Entry 8YNM (electron microscopy, 3.49 A resolution); this record covers chains A and H of the 11 polymer chains in the assembly.

Chain A:
Name: Caspase-8 subunit p10
Source organism: Homo sapiens
UniProt: Q14790 (CASP8_HUMAN); residues 1-479 here = UniProt positions 1-479
Amino-acid sequence (479 residues; each row starts with the number of its first residue):
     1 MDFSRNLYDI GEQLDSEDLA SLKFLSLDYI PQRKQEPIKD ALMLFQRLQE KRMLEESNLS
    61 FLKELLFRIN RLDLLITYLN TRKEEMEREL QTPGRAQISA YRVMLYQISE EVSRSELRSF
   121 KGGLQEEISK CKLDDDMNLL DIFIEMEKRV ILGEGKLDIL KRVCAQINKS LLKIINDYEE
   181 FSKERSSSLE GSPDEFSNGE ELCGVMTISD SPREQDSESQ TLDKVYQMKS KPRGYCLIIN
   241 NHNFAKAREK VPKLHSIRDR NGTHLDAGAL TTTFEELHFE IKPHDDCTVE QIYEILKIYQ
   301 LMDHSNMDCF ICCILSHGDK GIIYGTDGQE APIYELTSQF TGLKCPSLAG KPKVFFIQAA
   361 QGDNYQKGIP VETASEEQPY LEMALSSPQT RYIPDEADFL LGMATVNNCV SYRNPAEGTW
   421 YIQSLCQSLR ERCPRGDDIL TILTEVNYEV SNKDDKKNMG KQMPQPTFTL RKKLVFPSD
Not modelled in the structure: 183-479
Construct notes: engineered mutation G122 (Phe in Q14790), G123 (Leu in Q14790), A360 (Cys in Q14790), A374 (Asp in Q14790), A384 (Asp in Q14790)
Swiss-Prot annotation at these positions:
  - active site: H317
  - site: D216, S217 (Cleavage)
  - modified residue: S188 (Phosphoserine), S211 (Phosphoserine), K224 (N6-acetyllysine), Y334 (Phosphotyrosine), Y380 (Phosphotyrosine), S387 (Phosphoserine), R413 (Microbial infection: ADP-riboxanated arginine)
  - natural variant: R248 (R248W: In CASP8D), D285 (D285H: Associated with protection against breast cancer)
  - mutagenesis: D73 (D73A: Abolishes binding to FLASH. Induces NF-kappa-B activation), Y380 (Y380E: Phosphomimetic mutant which does not affect interaction with PIK3R1 or DISC-mediated processing; Y380F: Abolishes phosphorylation at this site ...), S387 (S387A: Impaired CDK1-mediated phosphorylation and enhanced apoptosis), R413 (R413A: Abolished ADP-riboxanation by C.violaceum CopC)
What the authors report for this chain:
  - mutagenesis - E12A/F122G/L123G, N70A/F122G/L123G, E110A/F122G/L123G: unchanged binding to CASP8 and FADD-like apoptosis regulator subunit p43 (chain H)

Chain H:
Name: CASP8 and FADD-like apoptosis regulator subunit p43
Source organism: Homo sapiens
UniProt: O15519 (CFLAR_HUMAN); numbering as in UniProt (aligned over 1-181)
Amino-acid sequence (181 residues; each row starts with the number of its first residue):
     1 MSAEVIHQVE EALDTDEKEM LLFLCRDVAI DVVPPNVRDL LDILRERGKL SVGDLAELLY
    61 RVRRFDLLKR ILKMDRKAVE THLLRNPHLV SDYRVLMAEI GEDLDKSDVS SLIFLMKDYM
   121 GRGKISKEKS FLDLVVELEK LNLVAPDQLD LLEKCLKNIH RIDLKTKIQK YKQSVQGAGT
   181 S
Not modelled in the structure: 1, 29-30, 176-181

Chain A / chain H interface:
Pairs across the interface (21; chain A residue first):
  P31(A) with E102(H); D103(H)
  R33(A) with D16(H); E102(H), hydrogen bond (backbone-backbone); L104(H); S130(H), hydrogen bond
  E36(A) with D105(H); K106(H), hydrogen bond (side chain-backbone)
  R47(A) with D14(H), salt bridge
  E50(A) with R64(H), salt bridge; F65(H); D66(H), hydrogen bond (backbone-backbone)
  K51(A) with F65(H)
  R52(A) with K69(H); D75(H), salt bridge
  K132(A) with H160(H)
  K148(A) with R161(H); I162(H); D163(H)
  R149(A) with H160(H); I162(H)
Other interface residues (no listed pair), chain A (15 interface residues in all): Q32, K34, Q49, E55, V150
Other interface residues (no listed pair), chain H (20 interface residues in all): R63, G101, D108
The authors on this interface:
  - hot spots on chain A (mutagenesis) - R33D/F122G/L123G, R52D/F122G/L123G: decreased binding to CASP8 and FADD-like apoptosis regulator subunit p43 (chain H)

Summary:
15 residues of chain A face 20 of chain H across their interface, with 4 hydrogen bonds and 3 salt bridges.
Polar pairs include R47(A)-D14(H), E50(A)-R64(H) and R52(A)-D75(H). From the paper: R33D/F122G/L123G and
R52D/F122G/L123G of chain A reduce binding to CASP8 and FADD-like apoptosis regulator subunit p43 (chain H);
E12A/F122G/L123G, N70A/F122G/L123G and E110A/F122G/L123G of chain A leave binding to CASP8 and FADD-like
apoptosis regulator subunit p43 (chain H) unchanged.
Here chain A is Caspase-8 subunit p10 and chain H is CASP8 and FADD-like apoptosis regulator subunit p43, both
from Homo sapiens. Entry 8YNM (Structure of the Caspase-8/cFLIP death effector domain assembly) was determined
by electron microscopy together with 8YM4, 8YM5, 8YM6, 8YNI, 8YNK, 8YNL and 8YNN from the same study.
